PDB entry 4ZKP | X-ray diffraction, 2.10 A resolution | chain A

[Chain A]
Molecule: Tail needle protein gp26
From: Enterobacteria phage P22
UniProtKB: P35837 (NEEDL_BPP22); residue numbers follow UniProt; this construct covers 1-233
Chain sequence (237 residues; each row starts with the number of its first residue; numbers below 1 keep their minus sign (Gly-3 is residue -3)):
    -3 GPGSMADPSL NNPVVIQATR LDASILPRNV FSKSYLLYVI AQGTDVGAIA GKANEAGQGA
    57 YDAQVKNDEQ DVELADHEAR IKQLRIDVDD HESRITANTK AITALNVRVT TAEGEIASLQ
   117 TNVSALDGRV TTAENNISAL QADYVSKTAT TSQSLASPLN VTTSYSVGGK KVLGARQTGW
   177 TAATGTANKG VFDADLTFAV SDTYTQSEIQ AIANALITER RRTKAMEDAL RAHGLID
Unresolved in the structure: -3 to 54
Differences from the reference sequence: expression tag (-3 to 0); engineered mutation Met222 (Leu in P35837)
Ion coordination: Ca2+: Asn63, Gln66
UniProt features mapped onto this chain:
  - motif: Arg216 to Lys220 (Basic cluster)
What the authors report for this chain:
  - Ca2+ coordination: Asn63, Gln66
  - conformationally variable residues (order/disorder transition): Met1 to Gln54

[In short]
Asn63 and Gln66 coordinate Ca2+. The paper reports Ca2+ coordination by Asn63 and Gln66; conformational
variability at Met1.
Chain A is Tail needle protein gp26 (Enterobacteria phage P22); the structure, P22 Tail Needle Gp26
crystallized at pH 7.0, was determined by X-ray diffraction, deposited together with 5BU8, 4ZXQ, 5BU5, 5BVZ
and 4ZKU.
